PDB entry 5A8C | X-ray diffraction, 0.97 A resolution | chain A

[Chain A]
Protein: Carbohydrate binding family 6
Organism: Clostridium thermocellum
Notes: EC 3.2.1.55; fragment: family 43 glycoside hydrolase, residues 30-330
UniProtKB: A3DEX4 (A3DEX4_CLOTH); residues 30-330 here = UniProt positions 30-330
Chain sequence (326 residues; row label = number of the first residue in the row):
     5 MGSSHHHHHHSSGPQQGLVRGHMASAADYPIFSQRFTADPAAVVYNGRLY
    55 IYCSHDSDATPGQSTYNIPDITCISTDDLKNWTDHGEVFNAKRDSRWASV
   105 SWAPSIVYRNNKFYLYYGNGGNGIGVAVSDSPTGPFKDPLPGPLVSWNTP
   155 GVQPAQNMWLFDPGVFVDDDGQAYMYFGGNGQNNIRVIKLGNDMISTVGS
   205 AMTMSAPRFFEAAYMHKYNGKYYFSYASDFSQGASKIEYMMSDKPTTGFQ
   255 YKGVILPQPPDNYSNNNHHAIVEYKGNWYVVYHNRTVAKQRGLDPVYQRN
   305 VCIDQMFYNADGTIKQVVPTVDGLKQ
Unresolved in the structure: 5-30, 330
Construct notes: expression tag (5-29)
Bound ions: Ca2+ near H272 (its only coordinating residue here)

[Summary]
Chain A is Carbohydrate binding family 6 (Clostridium thermocellum); the structure, The ultra high resolution
structure of a novel alpha-L-arabinofuranosidase (CtGH43) from Clostridium thermocellum ATCC 27405 with ...,
was determined by X-ray diffraction, deposited together with 5A8D.
